Entry 4X49 (X-ray diffraction, 2.01 A resolution); this record covers chain A.

# Chain A
Protein: Anhydrosialidase
From: Ruminococcus gnavus ATCC 29149
UniProt: V8BWT1 (V8BWT1_RUMGN); residue numbers follow UniProt; this construct covers 243-723
Amino-acid sequence (489 residues; each row starts with the number of its first residue):
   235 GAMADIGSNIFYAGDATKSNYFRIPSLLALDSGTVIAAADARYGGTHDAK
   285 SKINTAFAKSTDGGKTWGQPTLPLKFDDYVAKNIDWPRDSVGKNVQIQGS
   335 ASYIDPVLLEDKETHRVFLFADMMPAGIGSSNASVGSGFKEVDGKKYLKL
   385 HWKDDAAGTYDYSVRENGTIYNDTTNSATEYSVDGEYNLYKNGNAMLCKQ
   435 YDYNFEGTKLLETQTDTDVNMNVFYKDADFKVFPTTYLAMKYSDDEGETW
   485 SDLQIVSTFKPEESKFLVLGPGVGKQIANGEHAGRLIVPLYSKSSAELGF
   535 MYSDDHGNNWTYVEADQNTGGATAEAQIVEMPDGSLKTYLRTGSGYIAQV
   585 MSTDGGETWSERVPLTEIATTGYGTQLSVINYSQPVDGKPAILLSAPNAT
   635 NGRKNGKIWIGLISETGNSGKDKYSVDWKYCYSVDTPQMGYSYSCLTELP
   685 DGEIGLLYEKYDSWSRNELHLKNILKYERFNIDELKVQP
Construct notes: expression tag (235-242)
Bound ions: Ca2+: Ala517 (together with glycerol)
Residues lining bound ligands:
  - acetyl group (ACE), molecule 1: Ser266, Gly267, Thr268, Thr295
  - acetyl group (ACE), molecule 2: Cys665, Tyr666, Ser667, Val721, Pro723
  - acetyl group (ACE), molecule 3: Glu687, Arg713, Phe714, Glu718
  - Oseltamivir carboxylate (G39; (3R,4R,5S)-4-(acetylamino)-5-amino-3-(pentan-3-yloxy)cyclohex-1-ene-1-carboxylic acid): Arg257, Ile258, Arg276, Asp282, Ile338, Asp339, Asp356, Met358, Ser364, Val502, Tyr525, Thr557, Glu559, Arg575, Arg637, Tyr677, Ser697, Trp698
Reported in the primary citation:
  - binding site for Oseltamivir carboxylate: Asp282, Asp339
  - catalytic residues: Thr557 (proposed by the authors, not directly observed)

# In short
Chain A binds Oseltamivir carboxylate and 3 copies of acetyl group. The paper reports the catalytic residue
Thr557; a binding site for Oseltamivir carboxylate at Asp282 and Asp339.
Chain A is Anhydrosialidase (Ruminococcus gnavus ATCC 29149); the structure, Crystal structure of the
intramolecular trans-sialidase from Ruminococcus gnavus in complex with oseltamivir carboxylate, was
determined by X-ray diffraction, deposited together with 4X47, 4X4A and 4X6K.
